Entry 8WYC (electron microscopy, 3.00 A resolution); this record covers chains A and G of the 6 polymer chains in the assembly.

[Chain A]
Molecule: SIR2-like domain-containing protein
Organism: Bacillus subtilis
UniProtKB: D4G637 (D4G637_BACNB); residue numbers follow UniProt; this construct covers 1-1005
Chain sequence (1005 residues; row label = number of the first residue in the row):
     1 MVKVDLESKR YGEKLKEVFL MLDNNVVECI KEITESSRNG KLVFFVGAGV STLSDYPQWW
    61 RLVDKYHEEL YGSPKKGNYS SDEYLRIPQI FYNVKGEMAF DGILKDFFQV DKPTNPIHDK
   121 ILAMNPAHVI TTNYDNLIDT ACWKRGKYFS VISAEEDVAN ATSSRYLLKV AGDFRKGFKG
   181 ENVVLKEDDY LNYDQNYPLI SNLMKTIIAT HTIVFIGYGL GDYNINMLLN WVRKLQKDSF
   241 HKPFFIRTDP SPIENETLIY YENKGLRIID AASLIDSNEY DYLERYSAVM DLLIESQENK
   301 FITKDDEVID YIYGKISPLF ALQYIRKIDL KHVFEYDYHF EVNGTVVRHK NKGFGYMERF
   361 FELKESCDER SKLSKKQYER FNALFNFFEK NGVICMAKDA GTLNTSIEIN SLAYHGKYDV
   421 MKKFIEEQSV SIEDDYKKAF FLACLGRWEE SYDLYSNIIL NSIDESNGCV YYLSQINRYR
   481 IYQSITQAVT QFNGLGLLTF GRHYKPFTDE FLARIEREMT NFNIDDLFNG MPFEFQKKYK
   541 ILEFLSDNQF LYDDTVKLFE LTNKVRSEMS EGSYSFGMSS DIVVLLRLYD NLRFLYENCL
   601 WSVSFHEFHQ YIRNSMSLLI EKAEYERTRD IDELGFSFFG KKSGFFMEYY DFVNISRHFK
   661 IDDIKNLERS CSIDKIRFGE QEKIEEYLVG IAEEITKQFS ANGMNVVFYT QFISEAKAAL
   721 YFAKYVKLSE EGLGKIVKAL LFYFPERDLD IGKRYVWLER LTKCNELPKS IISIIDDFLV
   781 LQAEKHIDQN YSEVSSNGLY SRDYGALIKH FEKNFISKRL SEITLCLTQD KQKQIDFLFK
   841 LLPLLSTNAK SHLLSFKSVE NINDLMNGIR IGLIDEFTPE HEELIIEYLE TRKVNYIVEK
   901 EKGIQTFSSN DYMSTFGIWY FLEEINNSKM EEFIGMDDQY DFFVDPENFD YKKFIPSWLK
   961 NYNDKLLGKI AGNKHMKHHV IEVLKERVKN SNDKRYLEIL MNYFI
Not modelled in the structure: 1-21, 297-303, 366-368, 400-405, 635-643, 787-788, 898-902
Differences from the reference sequence: engineered mutation Ala171 (His in D4G637)
Small-molecule neighbours: NAD (nicotinamide-adenine-dinucleotide): Gly49, Thr52, Leu53, Gln58, Trp60, Asn78, Tyr79, Tyr84, Gly217, Tyr218, Gly219, Thr248, Asp249, Tyr280, Tyr282, Tyr286
What the authors report for this chain:
  - binding site for NAD: Thr52, Trp60, Thr248, Tyr282
  - mutagenesis - W59A, D135A, Y282A (about 50%): decreased catalytic activity on NAD
  - mutagenesis - T52A, W60A, T248A: unchanged catalytic activity on NAD
  - mutagenesis - Y282A: decreased catalytic activity with Bacillus phage SPR Tube protein (chain G)

[Chain G]
Molecule: Bacillus phage SPR Tube protein
Organism: Bacillus phage SPR
UniProtKB: A0A162TY69 (A0A162TY69_BACIU); numbering as in UniProt (aligned over 1-264)
Chain sequence (264 residues; row label = number of the first residue in the row):
     1 MKTVIQDTAD VYFKRKSDGK LVFTAEAQTA SFSQAISEEK LRGGIGNKPL YILKSEKEIN
    61 LTVKNAFFDL EWLAMTQGET IQEETKVKVF DREHGLIVDD TNKVTLKGKP VSDVTFYNKK
   121 GLTYKIAVST DGTYTIPTAF AAAKDKLTAV YQIEKVGRRL AIKASKFSER YEVEYRTIAY
   181 NPDTEEVYSD IYIQFPNVSP SGEFEMSLEN GNALAPEIKF EALADTDTDE MAVVIEASRD
   241 ENTAAPVEDT TGSTQSSDLG GTTE
Not modelled in the structure: 1-7, 37-40, 43-47, 78-169, 178-190, 212-213, 237-264

[Interface between chain A and chain G]
Residue-residue contacts - 120 pairs, chain A then chain G:
  Trp448(A) - Met206(G)  hydrophobic
  Tyr479(A) - Asn210(G)  hydrogen bond
  Arg480(A) - Leu208(G)
  Gln483(A) - Leu208(G)  hydrogen bond (side chain-backbone)
  Gln483(A) - Asn210(G)
  Ser484(A) - Met206(G)
  Gln487(A) - Phe204(G)
  Gln487(A) - Met206(G)
  Gln487(A) - Ser207(G)  hydrogen bond (side chain-backbone)
  Gln487(A) - Gly211(G)
  Ala488(A) - Phe204(G)
  Gln491(A) - Phe204(G)
  Asn493(A) - Leu73(G)
  Gly494(A) - Phe68(G)
  Leu495(A) - Phe68(G)
  Leu495(A) - Ile218(G)  hydrophobic
  Leu497(A) - Trp72(G)  hydrophobic
  Leu497(A) - Leu73(G)  hydrophobic
  Leu497(A) - Thr76(G)
  Leu497(A) - Gln77(G)
  Leu498(A) - Phe13(G)  hydrophobic
  Leu498(A) - Val22(G)  hydrophobic
  Leu498(A) - Phe23(G)  hydrophobic
  Leu498(A) - Phe68(G)  hydrophobic
  Leu498(A) - Trp72(G)
  Leu498(A) - Tyr171(G)
  Thr499(A) - Pro200(G)
  Thr499(A) - Gly202(G)
  Gly501(A) - Thr76(G)
  His503(A) - Gln77(G)
  Asn548(A) - Leu208(G)  hydrogen bond (side chain-backbone)
  Asn548(A) - Asn210(G)  hydrogen bond
  Gln549(A) - Glu209(G)
  Phe550(A) - Leu208(G)  hydrophobic
  Tyr552(A) - Glu209(G)  hydrogen bond
  Trp601(A) - Met206(G)  hydrophobic
  Ser604(A) - Met206(G)
  Phe605(A) - Met206(G)
  Phe605(A) - Ser207(G)
  Phe605(A) - Leu208(G)
  His606(A) - Glu205(G)
  His606(A) - Met206(G)  hydrogen bond (backbone-backbone)
  Glu607(A) - Ser207(G)
  Glu607(A) - Leu208(G)  hydrogen bond (side chain-backbone)
  Thr710(A) - Phe204(G)
  Gln711(A) - Met206(G)
  Tyr755(A) - Arg42(G)
  Glu759(A) - Arg42(G)  salt bridge
  Ser792(A) - Arg170(G)  hydrogen bond
  Ser792(A) - Asp225(G)  hydrogen bond
  Glu793(A) - Thr226(G)  hydrogen bond (backbone-side chain)
  Val794(A) - Arg170(G)
  Val794(A) - Asn197(G)
  Val794(A) - Leu223(G)  hydrophobic
  Val794(A) - Ala224(G)
  Val794(A) - Asp225(G)
  Ser795(A) - Leu223(G)
  Ser795(A) - Ala224(G)  hydrogen bond (backbone-backbone)
  Ser796(A) - Lys57(G)
  Ser796(A) - Ala222(G)
  Ser796(A) - Leu223(G)
  Ser796(A) - Met231(G)
  Asn797(A) - Glu56(G)
  Asn797(A) - Lys57(G)
  Asn797(A) - Glu58(G)
  Leu799(A) - Arg42(G)
  Tyr800(A) - Ala224(G)  hydrogen bond (side chain-backbone)
  Tyr800(A) - Asp225(G)  hydrogen bond (side chain-backbone)
  Tyr800(A) - Thr226(G)
  Arg802(A) - Thr226(G)
  Asp803(A) - Arg42(G)
  His810(A) - Leu41(G)
  Lys840(A) - Thr226(G)
  Asn863(A) - Thr226(G)  hydrogen bond (side chain-backbone)
  Asn863(A) - Asp227(G)  hydrogen bond (side chain-backbone)
  Met866(A) - Ile52(G)  hydrophobic
  Ile869(A) - Leu50(G)  hydrophobic
  Arg870(A) - Ile52(G)
  Ile874(A) - Leu50(G)  hydrophobic
  Asp875(A) - Lys48(G)  salt bridge
  Asp875(A) - Leu50(G)
  Phe877(A) - Leu50(G)  hydrophobic
  Ile904(A) - Glu236(G)
  Gln905(A) - Val234(G)
  Gln905(A) - Ile235(G)
  Gln905(A) - Glu236(G)  hydrogen bond (backbone-backbone)
  Thr906(A) - Val234(G)
  Phe907(A) - Ala232(G)
  Phe907(A) - Val233(G)
  Phe907(A) - Val234(G)  hydrogen bond (backbone-backbone)
  Phe907(A) - Glu236(G)
  Ser908(A) - Glu230(G)
  Ser908(A) - Ala232(G)
  Ser909(A) - Lys57(G)
  Ser909(A) - Asp229(G)
  Ser909(A) - Ala232(G)
  Asn910(A) - Thr228(G)  hydrogen bond (side chain-backbone)
  Asn910(A) - Asp229(G)
  Asn910(A) - Glu230(G)
  Asp911(A) - Leu53(G)
  Tyr912(A) - Asp229(G)
  Ser914(A) - Leu53(G)
  Thr915(A) - Tyr51(G)
  Thr915(A) - Ile52(G)
  Thr915(A) - Leu53(G)
  Ile918(A) - Tyr51(G)  hydrophobic
  Ile918(A) - Leu53(G)  hydrophobic
  Trp919(A) - Tyr51(G)  hydrogen bond (side chain-backbone)
  Glu924(A) - Pro49(G)
  Glu924(A) - Leu50(G)
  Glu924(A) - Tyr51(G)  hydrogen bond (side chain-backbone)
  Lys960(A) - Ile36(G)
  Asn961(A) - Gln34(G)
  Asn961(A) - Ala35(G)
  Asn961(A) - Ile36(G)
  Asn961(A) - Ser55(G)
  Tyr962(A) - Ile36(G)
  Tyr962(A) - Tyr51(G)
  Asn963(A) - Tyr51(G)  hydrogen bond
  Leu966(A) - Tyr51(G)  hydrophobic
Other interface residues (no listed pair), chain A (77 interface residues in all): Leu551, Lys665, Asp750, Lys753, Val756, Leu807, Glu876, Leu922, Gln939, Lys965
Other interface residues (no listed pair), chain G (57 interface residues in all): Lys54, Ser201, Pro216, Glu217, Glu221

[Summary]
77 residues of chain A and 57 residues of chain G are in contact; the contacts include 22 hydrogen bonds and 2
salt bridges. Polar pairs include Glu759(A)-Arg42(G), Asp875(A)-Lys48(G) and Tyr479(A)-Asn210(G). From the
paper: a binding site for NAD at Thr52(A), Trp60(A) and Thr248(A) among others; W59A, D135A and Y282A of chain
A reduce catalytic activity on NAD; 6 substitutions were tested in all.
Here chain A is SIR2-like domain-containing protein (Bacillus subtilis) and chain G is Bacillus phage SPR Tube
protein (Bacillus phage SPR). Entry 8WYC (Cryo-EM structure of DSR2 (H171A)-tube-NAD+ (partial) complex) was
determined by electron microscopy together with 8WYA, 8WYB, 8WYD, 8WYE and 8WYF from the same study.
